Entry 4RP4 (X-ray diffraction, 1.42 A resolution); this record covers chains A and B.

== Chain A (and B) ==
Protein: Disks large 1 tumor suppressor protein
Source organism: Drosophila melanogaster
Notes: fragment: L27 domain residues 1-97; chain B of this document is another copy of the same molecule, construct and numbering; everything in this record applies to it too
UniProt: P31007 (DLG1_DROME); residue numbers follow UniProt; this construct covers 1-97
Amino-acid sequence (98 residues; row label = number of the first residue in the row; numbering starts at 0):
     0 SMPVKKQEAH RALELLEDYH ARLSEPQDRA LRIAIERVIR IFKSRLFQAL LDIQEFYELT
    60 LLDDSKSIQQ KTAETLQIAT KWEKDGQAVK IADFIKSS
Disordered / not traced: 0-4, 95-97 (chain B: 0-4, 96-97)
Sequence notes: expression tag (0)

== Interface between chain A and chain B ==
Contacting residue pairs - 100 pairs, chain A then chain B:
  Gln6(A) with Gln53(B)
  Glu7(A) with Gln53(B)
  Ala8(A) with Phe46(B), hydrophobic; Leu49(B); Gln53(B)
  Ala11(A) with Leu49(B); Ile52(B)
  Leu12(A) with Ile52(B), hydrophobic
  Leu14(A) with Tyr56(B)
  Leu15(A) with Ile52(B), hydrophobic; Leu60(B), hydrophobic
  Tyr18(A) with Tyr56(B), hydrophobic; Leu60(B), hydrogen bond (side chain-backbone); Lys70(B), hydrogen bond
  Gln26(A) with Ile67(B)
  Asp27(A) with Ile67(B)
  Ala29(A) with Thr71(B)
  Leu30(A) with Lys70(B); Thr71(B); Thr74(B)
  Ala33(A) with Thr74(B); Leu75(B), hydrophobic
  Ile34(A) with Leu60(B), hydrophobic; Thr74(B)
  Arg36(A) with Leu75(B), hydrogen bond (side chain-backbone); Ala78(B); Thr79(B), hydrogen bond; Glu82(B), salt bridge
  Val37(A) with Thr74(B); Ile77(B), hydrophobic; Ala78(B), hydrophobic; Trp81(B), hydrophobic
  Arg39(A) with Glu82(B), salt bridge
  Ile40(A) with Ala78(B), hydrophobic; Trp81(B), hydrophobic; Glu82(B)
  Phe41(A) with Ala48(B); Ile52(B), hydrophobic
  Arg44(A) with Ala48(B); Asp51(B), salt bridge
  Leu45(A) with Leu45(B), hydrophobic
  Phe46(A) with Ala8(B), hydrophobic
  Ala48(A) with Phe41(B); Arg44(B)
  Leu49(A) with Ala8(B); Ala11(B)
  Asp51(A) with Arg44(B), salt bridge
  Ile52(A) with Ala11(B); Phe41(B), hydrophobic
  Gln53(A) with Gln6(B); Ala8(B)
  Tyr56(A) with Leu14(B); Tyr18(B), hydrophobic
  Glu57(A) with Gln6(B), hydrogen bond
  Leu60(A) with Leu15(B), hydrophobic; Tyr18(B), hydrogen bond (backbone-side chain)
  Ile67(A) with Gln26(B); Asp27(B)
  Lys70(A) with Tyr18(B); Leu30(B)
  Thr71(A) with Ala29(B); Leu30(B)
  Thr74(A) with Leu30(B); Ala33(B); Ile34(B); Val37(B)
  Leu75(A) with Ala33(B), hydrophobic; Arg36(B), hydrogen bond (backbone-side chain)
  Ile77(A) with Val37(B), hydrophobic
  Ala78(A) with Arg36(B); Val37(B), hydrophobic; Ile40(B)
  Thr79(A) with Arg36(B), hydrogen bond
  Trp81(A) with Val37(B); Ile40(B), hydrophobic; Phe41(B), hydrophobic; Arg44(B)
  Glu82(A) with Arg36(B), salt bridge; Ile40(B)
  Lys83(A) with Asp92(B)
  Gln86(A) with Asp92(B); Phe93(B), hydrogen bond (backbone-backbone); Lys95(B)
  Ala87(A) with Ala91(B); Asp92(B)
  Val88(A) with Val88(B); Lys89(B); Ile90(B), hydrogen bond (backbone-backbone); Ala91(B), hydrogen bond (backbone-backbone); Phe93(B), hydrophobic
  Lys89(A) with Ala87(B); Val88(B)
  Ile90(A) with Ala87(B); Val88(B), hydrogen bond (backbone-backbone); Ile90(B), hydrophobic
  Ala91(A) with Lys83(B); Gln86(B); Ala87(B)
  Asp92(A) with Gln86(B), hydrogen bond
  Phe93(A) with Val88(B), hydrophobic
Other interface residues (no listed pair), chain A (53 interface residues in all): His9, Arg21, Leu50, Phe55
Other interface residues (no listed pair), chain B (53 interface residues in all): Glu7, His9, Leu12, Arg21, Leu50, Phe55, Glu57

== Summary ==
The chain A/chain B interface involves 53 residues from each chain, with 13 hydrogen bonds and 5 salt bridges.
Polar contacts include Arg36(A)-Glu82(B), Arg39(A)-Glu82(B) and Arg44(A)-Asp51(B).
Chain A and chain B are both Disks large 1 tumor suppressor protein (Drosophila melanogaster); the structure,
Crystal Structure of the L27 domain of Discs Large 1 (target ID NYSGRC-010766) from Drosophila melanogaster
..., was determined by X-ray diffraction (same publication as 4RP5).
